9FGX - chains C and E of the 4 polymer chains in the assembly; structure by electron microscopy, 3.53 A resolution.

== Chain C (and E) ==
Protein: anti-Lysozyme Gluebody
Source organism: Lama glama
Notes: chain E of this document is another copy of the same molecule, construct and numbering; everything in this record applies to it too
Sequence (128 residues; row label = number of the first residue in the row; numbering starts at 0):
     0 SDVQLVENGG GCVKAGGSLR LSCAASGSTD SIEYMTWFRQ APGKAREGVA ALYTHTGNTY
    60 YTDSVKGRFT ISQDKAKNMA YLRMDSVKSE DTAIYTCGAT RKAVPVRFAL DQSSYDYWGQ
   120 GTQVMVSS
Disordered / not traced: 0, 127
Disulfides: Cys22-Cys96

== How chain C and chain E interact ==
Contacting residue pairs (6; chain C residue first):
  Cys11(C) - Cys11(E)  disulfide
  Thr91(C) - Gln122(E)
  Gln122(C) - Met124(E)
  Met124(C) - Gly10(E)
  Met124(C) - Gln122(E)  hydrogen bond
  Met124(C) - Met124(E)  hydrophobic
Interface residues without a listed pair, chain C (6 interface residues in all): Gly10, Pro41
Interface residues without a listed pair, chain E (6 interface residues in all): Pro41, Gly120
Disulfides between the chains: Cys11(C)-Cys11(E)

== Summary ==
Chain C and chain E each contribute 6 residues to their interface, with 1 disulfide bond and 1 hydrogen bond.
The hydrogen-bonded pair is Met124(C)-Gln122(E).
Both chains are anti-Lysozyme Gluebody (Lama glama). Entry 9FGX (Cryo-EM structure of Lysozyme homo-dimer
assembled by homo Di-Gluebody) was determined by electron microscopy, deposited together with 8RL5, 8RL7,
8RL9, 8RLA, 8RLB, 8RLC and 3 further entries.
